Entry 1P8J (X-ray diffraction, 2.60 A resolution); this record covers chains A and B of the 8 polymer chains in the assembly.

[Chain A (and B)]
Name: Furin precursor
Organism: Mus musculus
Notes: EC 3.4.21.75; chain B of this document is another copy of the same molecule, construct and numbering; everything in this record applies to it too
Reference sequence: P23188 (FURI_MOUSE); residue numbers follow UniProt; this construct covers 108-578
Sequence (471 residues; numbered 108 to 578; the number before each row is that of its first residue):
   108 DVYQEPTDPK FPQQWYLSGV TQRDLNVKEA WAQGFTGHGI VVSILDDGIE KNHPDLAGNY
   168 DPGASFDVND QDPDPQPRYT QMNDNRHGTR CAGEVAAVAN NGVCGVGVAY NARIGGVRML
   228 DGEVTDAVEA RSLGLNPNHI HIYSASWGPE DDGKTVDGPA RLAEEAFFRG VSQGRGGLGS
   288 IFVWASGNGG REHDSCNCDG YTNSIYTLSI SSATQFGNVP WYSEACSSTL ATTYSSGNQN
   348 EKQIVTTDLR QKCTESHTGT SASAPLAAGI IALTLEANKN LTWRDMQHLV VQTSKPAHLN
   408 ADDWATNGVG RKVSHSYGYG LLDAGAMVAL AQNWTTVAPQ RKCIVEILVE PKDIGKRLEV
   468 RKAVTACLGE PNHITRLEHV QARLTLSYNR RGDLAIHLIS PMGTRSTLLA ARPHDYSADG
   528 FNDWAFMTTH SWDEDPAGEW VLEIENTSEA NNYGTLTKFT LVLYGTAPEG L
Disordered / not traced: 108 (chain B: 108, 577-578)
Disulfide bonds: Cys211-Cys360, Cys303-Cys333, Cys450-Cys474
Covalent attachments: N-acetylglucosamine (NAG) linked to Asn387, Asn440
Ion coordination: Ca2+ site 1: Asp115, Asp162, Val205, Asn208, Val210, Gly212; Ca2+ site 2: Asp258, Asp301, Glu331
Curated features (UniProtKB/Swiss-Prot):
  - motif: Arg498 to Asp500 (Cell attachment site)
  - active site (Charge relay system): Asp153, His194, Ser368
  - binding site (Ca(2+)): Asp115, Asp162, Asp174, Asp179, Asp181, Val205, Asn208, Val210, Gly212, Asp258, Asp301, Glu331
  - binding site (substrate): Asp154, Asp191, Asn192, Glu236, Ser253 to Asp258, Asp264, Ala292 to Asn295, Asp306, Tyr308, Ser368
  - glycosylation (N-linked (GlcNAc...) asparagine): Asn387, Asn440

[How chain A and chain B interact]
Contacting residue pairs (42; chain A residue first):
  Phe173(A) - Glu477(B)
  Glu230(A) - Val456(B)
  Thr232(A) - Glu453(B)  hydrogen bond
  Ala234(A) - Ile451(B)  hydrophobic
  Ala234(A) - Glu453(B)
  Val235(A) - Glu453(B)
  Ala237(A) - Ile451(B)  hydrophobic
  Arg238(A) - Ile451(B)
  Arg238(A) - Glu477(B)  salt bridge
  Asn243(A) - Pro478(B)
  Arg268(A) - Arg490(B)
  Arg268(A) - Asn529(B)  hydrogen bond (side chain-backbone)
  Arg268(A) - Asp530(B)
  Leu269(A) - Arg490(B)
  Glu272(A) - Lys449(B)  salt bridge
  Glu272(A) - Tyr571(B)
  Phe275(A) - Phe275(B)  hydrophobic
  Phe275(A) - Ser279(B)
  Phe275(A) - Gln280(B)
  Arg276(A) - Gln447(B)  hydrogen bond
  Arg276(A) - Arg448(B)
  Arg276(A) - Lys449(B)
  Gln447(A) - Arg276(B)  hydrogen bond
  Arg448(A) - Arg276(B)
  Lys449(A) - Glu272(B)  salt bridge
  Lys449(A) - Arg276(B)
  Ile451(A) - Ala234(B)  hydrophobic
  Ile451(A) - Ala237(B)  hydrophobic
  Ile451(A) - Arg238(B)
  Ile451(A) - Leu269(B)  hydrophobic
  Glu453(A) - Thr232(B)  hydrogen bond
  Glu453(A) - Ala234(B)
  Glu453(A) - Val235(B)
  Val456(A) - Glu230(B)
  Glu477(A) - Phe173(B)
  Glu477(A) - Arg238(B)  salt bridge
  Pro478(A) - Asn243(B)
  Arg490(A) - Arg268(B)
  Arg490(A) - Leu269(B)
  Asn529(A) - Arg268(B)
  Asp530(A) - Arg268(B)
  Tyr571(A) - Glu272(B)
Other interface residues (no listed pair), chain A (33 interface residues in all): Gln178, Asp233, Gly241, Gln280, Tyr313, Asn479, Thr567, Val569
Other interface residues (no listed pair), chain B (35 interface residues in all): Gln178, Asp233, Gly241, Glu271, Tyr313, Asn479, Thr567, Val569

[Overview]
33 residues of chain A face 35 of chain B across their interface, with 5 hydrogen bonds and 4 salt bridges.
Polar contacts include Arg238(A)-Glu477(B), Glu272(A)-Lys449(B) and Thr232(A)-Glu453(B). N-acetylglucosamine
is covalently linked to Asn387(A) and Asn440(A).
Chain A and chain B are both Furin precursor (Mus musculus); the structure, Crystal structure of the
proprotein convertase furin, was determined by X-ray diffraction.
